PDB entry 6JQM | electron microscopy, 3.30 A resolution | chains C and D of the 6 polymer chains in the assembly

# Chain C (and D)
Protein: Bifunctional protein PaaZ
Organism: Escherichia coli K-12
Notes: EC 3.3.2.12; chain D of this document is another copy of the same molecule, construct and numbering; everything in this record applies to it too
UniProtKB: P77455 (PAAZ_ECOLI); residues 2-681 here = UniProt positions 2-681
Sequence (688 residues; numbered -6 to 681; the number before each row is that of its first residue; numbers below 1 keep their minus sign (Met-6 is residue -6)):
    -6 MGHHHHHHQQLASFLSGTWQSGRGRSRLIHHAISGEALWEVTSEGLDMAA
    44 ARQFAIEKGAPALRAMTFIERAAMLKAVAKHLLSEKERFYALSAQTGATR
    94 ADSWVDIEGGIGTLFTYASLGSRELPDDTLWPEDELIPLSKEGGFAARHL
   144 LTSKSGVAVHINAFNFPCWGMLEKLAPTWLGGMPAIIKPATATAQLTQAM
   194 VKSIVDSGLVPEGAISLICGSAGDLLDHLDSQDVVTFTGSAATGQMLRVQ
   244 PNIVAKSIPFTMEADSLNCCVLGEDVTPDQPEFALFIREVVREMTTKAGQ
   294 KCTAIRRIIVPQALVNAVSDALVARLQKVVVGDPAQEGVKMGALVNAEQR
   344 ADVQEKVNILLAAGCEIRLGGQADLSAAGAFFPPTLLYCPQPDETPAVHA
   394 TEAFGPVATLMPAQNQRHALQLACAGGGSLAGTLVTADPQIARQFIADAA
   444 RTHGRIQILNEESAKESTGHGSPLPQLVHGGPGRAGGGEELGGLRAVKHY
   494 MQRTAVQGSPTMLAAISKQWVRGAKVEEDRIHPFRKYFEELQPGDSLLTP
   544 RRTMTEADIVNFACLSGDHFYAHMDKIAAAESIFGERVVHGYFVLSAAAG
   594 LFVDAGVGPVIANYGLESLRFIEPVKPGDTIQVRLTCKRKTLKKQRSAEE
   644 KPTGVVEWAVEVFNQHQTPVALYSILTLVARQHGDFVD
Unresolved in the structure: -6 to 1, 680-681
Sequence notes: initiating methionine (-6); expression tag (-5 to 1)
Small-molecule neighbours: NADPH (NDP; NADPH dihydro-nicotinamide-adenine-dinucleotide phosphate): Arg20, Ile154, Asn155, Ala156, Phe157, Asn158, Lys181, Pro182, Ala183, Thr184, Leu219, Phe230, Thr231, Gly232, Ser233, Thr236, Leu240, Glu256, Ala257, Asp258, Cys295, Gln342, Glu395, Phe397
Reported in the primary citation:
  - binding site for NADPH: Ala257, Cys295
  - catalytic residues: Glu256, Cys295, Asp561, His566 (citing earlier work)
  - mutagenesis - K69A, R613A, K636A: decreased growth
  - mutagenesis - C295A: abolished growth in response to PA as the sole carbon source
  - mutagenesis - K69A: unchanged stability

# How chain C and chain D interact
Pairs across the interface - 253 pairs, chain C then chain D:
  Arg57(C) with Arg444(D)
  Asp121(C) with Arg436(D), salt bridge
  Leu123(C) with Arg436(D); Ile439(D), hydrophobic; Ala440(D), hydrophobic
  Glu126(C) with Arg488(D), salt bridge
  Asp127(C) with Arg488(D), salt bridge
  Ile130(C) with Gln469(D); Leu470(D), hydrophobic
  Leu132(C) with Leu467(D), hydrophobic; Gln469(D); Leu470(D), hydrophobic
  Ser133(C) with Glu459(D)
  Lys134(C) with Glu459(D), hydrogen bond (backbone-side chain)
  Glu135(C) with Glu459(D), hydrogen bond (backbone-side chain)
  Gly137(C) with Glu455(D); Ser456(D)
  Phe138(C) with Gln450(D); Ser456(D); Glu459(D); Ser460(D); Thr461(D)
  Ala140(C) with Leu470(D), hydrophobic
  His142(C) with Gln469(D); Leu470(D); Val471(D), hydrogen bond (side chain-backbone); Arg488(D)
  Thr145(C) with Ile439(D); Ala443(D), hydrogen bond (side chain-backbone); Arg444(D)
  Ser146(C) with Arg444(D), hydrogen bond (backbone-side chain)
  Ser224(C) with Gly476(D)
  Gln225(C) with Arg444(D), hydrogen bond (side chain-backbone); Thr445(D); Pro475(D)
  Gln238(C) with Val247(D), hydrogen bond (side chain-backbone); Ala248(D), hydrogen bond (side chain-backbone)
  Arg241(C) with Val247(D); Ser250(D), hydrogen bond
  Val242(C) with Val247(D), hydrophobic
  Val247(C) with Gln238(D), hydrogen bond (backbone-side chain); Arg241(D); Val242(D), hydrophobic
  Ala248(C) with Gln238(D), hydrogen bond (backbone-side chain)
  Lys249(C) with Gly476(D)
  Ser250(C) with Arg241(D), hydrogen bond; Met255(D); Gly476(D); Gly479(D)
  Met255(C) with Ser250(D)
  Pro432(C) with Met505(D), hydrophobic; Ala508(D)
  Ala435(C) with Met505(D), hydrophobic
  Arg436(C) with Asp121(D), salt bridge; Leu123(D); Ala508(D); Ile509(D), hydrogen bond (side chain-backbone); Lys511(D)
  Ile439(C) with Leu123(D), hydrophobic; Thr145(D); Val499(D), hydrophobic; Ile509(D), hydrophobic
  Ala440(C) with Leu123(D), hydrophobic
  Ala443(C) with Thr145(D), hydrogen bond (backbone-side chain); Gln495(D); Thr497(D), hydrogen bond (backbone-side chain)
  Arg444(C) with Arg57(D); Thr145(D), hydrogen bond (backbone-side chain); Ser146(D), hydrogen bond (side chain-backbone); Gln225(D), hydrogen bond (backbone-side chain); Gln495(D)
  Thr445(C) with Gln225(D)
  His446(C) with Gln495(D); Thr497(D)
  Gly447(C) with Arg496(D); Thr497(D); Ala498(D), hydrogen bond (backbone-backbone)
  Arg448(C) with Ala498(D); Gln500(D)
  Ile449(C) with Thr497(D); Ala498(D), hydrogen bond (backbone-backbone); Val499(D); Gln500(D), hydrogen bond (backbone-backbone)
  Gln450(C) with Phe138(D); Gln500(D)
  Ile451(C) with Gln500(D); Gly501(D); Met505(D), hydrophobic; Ile509(D), hydrophobic
  Asn453(C) with Ser502(D), hydrogen bond; Met505(D)
  Glu455(C) with Gly137(D); Thr504(D)
  Ser456(C) with Gly137(D); Phe138(D); Ser502(D)
  Glu459(C) with Ser133(D); Lys134(D); Glu135(D), hydrogen bond (side chain-backbone); Phe138(D)
  Ser460(C) with Phe138(D)
  Thr461(C) with Phe138(D)
  Gly462(C) with Gln500(D)
  Leu467(C) with Leu132(D), hydrophobic; Gln500(D)
  Gln469(C) with Ile130(D); Leu132(D); His142(D)
  Leu470(C) with Leu132(D), hydrophobic; Ala140(D), hydrophobic; His142(D); Ala498(D), hydrophobic; Gln500(D)
  Val471(C) with His142(D), hydrogen bond (backbone-side chain); Arg496(D); Ala498(D)
  Pro475(C) with Gln225(D); Gln495(D)
  Gly476(C) with Ser224(D); Lys249(D); Ser250(D)
  Gly479(C) with Ser250(D)
  Glu482(C) with Gln495(D); Arg496(D), salt bridge
  Arg488(C) with Glu126(D), salt bridge; Asp127(D), salt bridge; His142(D); Arg496(D)
  Gln495(C) with Ala443(D); Arg444(D); Pro475(D); Glu482(D)
  Arg496(C) with Gly447(D); Val471(D); Glu482(D), salt bridge; Arg488(D)
  Thr497(C) with Ala443(D), hydrogen bond (side chain-backbone); His446(D), hydrogen bond (side chain-backbone); Gly447(D); Ile449(D)
  Ala498(C) with Gly447(D), hydrogen bond (backbone-backbone); Arg448(D); Ile449(D), hydrogen bond (backbone-backbone); Leu470(D), hydrophobic; Val471(D)
  Val499(C) with Ile439(D), hydrophobic; Ile449(D)
  Gln500(C) with Arg448(D); Ile449(D), hydrogen bond (backbone-backbone); Gln450(D); Ile451(D); Gly462(D); Leu467(D); Leu470(D)
  Gly501(C) with Ile451(D)
  Ser502(C) with Asn453(D); Ser456(D)
  Thr504(C) with Glu455(D)
  Met505(C) with Pro432(D), hydrophobic; Ala435(D), hydrophobic; Ile451(D), hydrophobic; Asn453(D)
  Ala508(C) with Pro432(D); Arg436(D)
  Ile509(C) with Arg436(D), hydrogen bond (backbone-side chain); Ile439(D), hydrophobic; Ile451(D), hydrophobic
  Lys511(C) with Arg436(D)
  Lys518(C) with Pro432(D)
  Arg545(C) with Leu558(D), hydrogen bond (side chain-backbone); Ser559(D), hydrogen bond (side chain-backbone)
  Asn554(C) with Leu558(D)
  Phe555(C) with Leu558(D), hydrophobic; Ser589(D)
  Leu558(C) with Arg545(D), hydrogen bond (backbone-side chain); Asn554(D); Phe555(D), hydrophobic; Leu558(D), hydrophobic; Phe586(D), hydrophobic
  Ser559(C) with Arg545(D), hydrogen bond (backbone-side chain); Ser589(D); Ala590(D); Gly593(D)
  Gly560(C) with Gly593(D)
  Asp561(C) with Ala592(D); Gly593(D); Val596(D)
  His562(C) with Ala598(D)
  Phe563(C) with Val596(D), hydrophobic; Asp597(D); Val603(D); Ile604(D)
  Tyr564(C) with Ala598(D); Gly599(D); Val600(D), hydrophobic; Val603(D), hydrogen bond (side chain-backbone); Ile604(D)
  Ala571(C) with Val600(D), hydrophobic
  Phe577(C) with Ala605(D), hydrophobic
  Tyr585(C) with Leu588(D); Ser589(D); Ala592(D), hydrophobic; Asn606(D), hydrogen bond; Leu609(D); Ile668(D)
  Phe586(C) with Leu558(D), hydrophobic
  Leu588(C) with Tyr585(D); Leu588(D), hydrophobic
  Ser589(C) with Phe555(D); Ser559(D); Tyr585(D); Ser589(D)
  Ala590(C) with Ser559(D)
  Ala592(C) with Asp561(D); Tyr585(D), hydrophobic
  Gly593(C) with Ser559(D); Gly560(D); Asp561(D)
  Val596(C) with Asp561(D); Phe563(D), hydrophobic
  Asp597(C) with Phe563(D)
  Ala598(C) with His562(D); Tyr564(D)
  Gly599(C) with Tyr564(D)
  Val600(C) with Tyr564(D), hydrophobic; Ala571(D), hydrophobic
  Val603(C) with Phe563(D); Tyr564(D), hydrogen bond (backbone-side chain)
  Ile604(C) with Phe563(D); Tyr564(D)
  Ala605(C) with Phe577(D), hydrophobic
  Asn606(C) with Tyr585(D)
  Tyr607(C) with Arg613(D); Phe614(D), hydrogen bond (backbone-backbone)
  Gly608(C) with Leu612(D); Phe614(D)
  Leu609(C) with Tyr585(D); Leu609(D), hydrophobic; Leu612(D), hydrogen bond (backbone-backbone); Arg613(D)
  Glu610(C) with Glu610(D); Arg613(D), salt bridge
  Leu612(C) with Tyr607(D); Gly608(D); Leu609(D), hydrogen bond (backbone-backbone)
  Arg613(C) with Tyr607(D); Leu609(D); Glu610(D), salt bridge; Leu669(D)
  Phe614(C) with Tyr607(D), hydrogen bond (backbone-backbone); Gly608(D)
  Ile668(C) with Tyr585(D)
  Leu669(C) with Arg613(D)
Interface residues without a listed pair, chain C (119 interface residues in all): Gly136, Lys147, Ser148, Ile246, Gly420, Ala430, Gly473, Gly474, Ile576, Gly601, Ser611, Tyr666
Interface residues without a listed pair, chain D (121 interface residues in all): Pro131, Gly136, Lys147, Ser148, Ile246, Gly420, Thr429, Ala430, Gly473, Gly474, Lys518, Ile576, Gly601, Ser611, Tyr666

# In short
The interface between chain C and chain D involves 119 residues on one side and 121 on the other; the contacts
include 41 hydrogen bonds and 10 salt bridges. Among the polar pairs are Asp121(C)-Arg436(D),
Glu126(C)-Arg488(D) and Asp127(C)-Arg488(D). From the paper: catalytic residues Glu256(C), Cys295(C) and
Asp561(C) among others; K69A, R613A and K636A of chain C reduce growth.
Both chains are Bifunctional protein PaaZ (Escherichia coli K-12). Entry 6JQM (Structure of PaaZ with NADPH)
was determined by electron microscopy together with 6JQL, 6JQN and 6JQO from the same study.
